PDB entry 7YHW | electron microscopy, 3.09 A resolution | chains A and B

== Chain A ==
Name: Angiotensin-converting enzyme 2
Organism: Homo sapiens
Notes: EC 3.4.17.23, 3.4.17.-
UniProtKB: Q9BYF1 (ACE2_HUMAN); residues 19-614 here = UniProt positions 19-614
Amino-acid sequence (596 residues; numbered 19 to 614; the number before each row is that of its first residue):
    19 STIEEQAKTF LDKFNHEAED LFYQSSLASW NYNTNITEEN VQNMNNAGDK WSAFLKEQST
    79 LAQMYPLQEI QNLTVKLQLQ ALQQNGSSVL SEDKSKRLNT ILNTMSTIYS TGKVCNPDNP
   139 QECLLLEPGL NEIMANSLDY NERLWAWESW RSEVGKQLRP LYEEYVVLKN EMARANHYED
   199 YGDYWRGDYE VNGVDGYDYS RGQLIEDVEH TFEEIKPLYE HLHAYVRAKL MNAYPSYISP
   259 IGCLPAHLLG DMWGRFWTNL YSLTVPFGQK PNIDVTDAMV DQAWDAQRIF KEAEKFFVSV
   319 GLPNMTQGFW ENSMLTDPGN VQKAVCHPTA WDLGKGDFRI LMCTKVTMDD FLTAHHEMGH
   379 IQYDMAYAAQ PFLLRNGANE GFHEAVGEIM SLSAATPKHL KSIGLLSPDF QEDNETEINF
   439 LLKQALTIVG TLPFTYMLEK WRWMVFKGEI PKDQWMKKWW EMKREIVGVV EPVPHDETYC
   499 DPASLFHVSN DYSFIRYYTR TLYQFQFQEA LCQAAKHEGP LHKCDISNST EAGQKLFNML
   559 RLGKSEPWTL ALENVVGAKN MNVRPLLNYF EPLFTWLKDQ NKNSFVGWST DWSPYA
Disulfides: C133-C141, C344-C361, C530-C542
Covalently attached groups: N-acetylglucosamine (NAG) linked to N53, N90, N103, N322, N432; glycan linked to N546
Bound ions: Zn2+: H374, H378, E402

== Chain B ==
Name: Spike protein S1
Organism: Severe acute respiratory syndrome coronavirus 2
Notes: fragment: rbd
UniProtKB: P0DTC2 (SPIKE_SARS2); residue numbers follow UniProt; this construct covers 333-527
Amino-acid sequence (195 residues; each row starts with the number of its first residue):
   333 TNLCPFDEVF NATRFASVYA WNRKRISNCV ADYSVLYNFA PFFAFKCYGV SPTKLNDLCF
   393 TNVYADSFVI RGNEVSQIAP GQTGNIADYN YKLPDDFTGC VIAWNSNKLD SKVGGNYNYQ
   453 YRLFRKSNLK PFERDISTEI YQAGNKPCNG VAGFNCYFPL RSYGFRPTYG VGHQPYRVVV
   513 LSFELLHAPA TVCGP
Construct notes: variant D339 (Gly in P0DTC2), F371 (Ser in P0DTC2), P373 (Ser in P0DTC2), F375 (Ser in P0DTC2), A376 (Thr in P0DTC2), N405 (Asp in P0DTC2), S408 (Arg in P0DTC2), N417 (Lys in P0DTC2), K440 (Asn in P0DTC2), Q452 (Leu in P0DTC2), N477 (Ser in P0DTC2), K478 (Thr in P0DTC2), A484 (Glu in P0DTC2), R493 (Gln in P0DTC2), R498 (Gln in P0DTC2), Y501 (Asn in P0DTC2), H505 (Tyr in P0DTC2)
Disulfides: C336-C361, C379-C432, C391-C525, C480-C488
Covalently attached groups: N-acetylglucosamine (NAG) linked to N343
Reported in the primary citation:
  - mutagenesis - R493Q: increased binding to rabbit
  - mutagenesis - R493Q: increased binding to horse
  - mutagenesis - R493Q: increased binding to pig
  - mutagenesis - R493Q: increased binding to goat
  - mutagenesis - R493Q: increased binding to sheep
  - mutagenesis - R493Q: decreased binding to dog

== Interface between chain A and chain B ==
Residue-residue contacts - 27 pairs, chain A then chain B:
  S19(A) - A475(B)  hydrogen bond (side chain-backbone)
  Q24(A) - A475(B)
  Q24(A) - N487(B)
  T27(A) - F456(B)
  T27(A) - Y489(B)
  F28(A) - Y489(B)
  K31(A) - Y489(B)
  H34(A) - Y453(B)
  H34(A) - R493(B)
  H34(A) - S494(B)  hydrogen bond (side chain-backbone)
  E35(A) - R493(B)  salt bridge
  D38(A) - Y449(B)  hydrogen bond
  D38(A) - R498(B)  salt bridge
  Y41(A) - T500(B)  hydrogen bond
  Y41(A) - Y501(B)
  Q42(A) - Y449(B)
  Q42(A) - R498(B)
  M82(A) - F486(B)  hydrophobic
  Y83(A) - F486(B)
  Y83(A) - N487(B)  hydrogen bond
  Y83(A) - Y489(B)
  K353(A) - Y501(B)
  K353(A) - G502(B)  hydrogen bond (backbone-backbone)
  K353(A) - H505(B)
  G354(A) - G502(B)
  D355(A) - T500(B)  hydrogen bond
  R357(A) - T500(B)  hydrogen bond
Interface residues without a listed pair, chain A (18 interface residues in all): D30, L79
Interface residues without a listed pair, chain B (18 interface residues in all): L455, Y473, G476, N477
The authors on this interface:
  - pairs named by the authors: H34(A)-S494(B) (hydrogen bond), A475(B)-S19(A) (hydrogen bond), R493(B)-E35(A) (salt bridge), T500(B)-D355(A) (hydrogen bond), T500(B)-R357(A) (hydrogen bond), Y501(B)-Y41(A) (pi stacking)
  - interface residues, chain B: Y449(B), S494(B), R498(B), T500(B), G502(B)

== In short ==
Chain A and chain B each contribute 18 residues to their interface; the contacts include 8 hydrogen bonds and
2 salt bridges. Among the polar pairs are E35(A)-R493(B), D38(A)-R498(B) and S19(A)-A475(B). The paper
describes hydrogen bonds between H34(A) and S494(B), A475(B) and S19(A) and T500(B) and D355(A) among others;
a salt bridge between R493(B) and E35(A); pi stacking between Y501(B) and Y41(A). The paper reports that R493Q
of chain B increases binding to rabbit; interface residues Y449(B), S494(B) and R498(B) among others.
Chain A is Angiotensin-converting enzyme 2 (Homo sapiens) and chain B is Spike protein S1 (Severe acute
respiratory syndrome coronavirus 2); the structure, Cryo-EM structure of SARS-CoV-2 Omicron BA.2.12.1 RBD in
complex with human ACE2 (local refinement), was determined by electron microscopy together with 7YJ3, 7YV8,
7YVU, 8GRY, 8H06 and 8H5C from the same study.
